Entry 6CAR (X-ray diffraction, 3.40 A resolution); this record covers chains A and L of the 23 polymer chains in the assembly.

# Chain A
Molecule: 16S Ribosomal RNA rRNA
From: Thermus thermophilus HB8
Sequence (1517 nucleotides; each row starts with the number of its first residue; note: 42 numbers in that range are skipped by the numbering (no residue carries them; nothing is unmodelled there); a row labelled like 190A-190L holds insertion residues (190A, then the next letters in order)):
     5 UGGAGAGUCU GAUCCUGGCU CAGGGUGAAC GCUGGCGGCG UGCCUAAGAC AUGCAAGUCG
    65 UGCGGG
    73 CCGCGGGGUU UU
    88 ACUCCG
    95 UGGUC
   101 AGCGGCGGAC GGGUGAGUAA CGCGUGGGU
  129A G
   130 ACCUACCCGG AAGAGGGGGA CAACCCGGGG AAACUCGGGC UAAUCCCCCA UGUGGACCCG
   190 C
190A-190L CCCUUGGGGUGU
   191 GUCCAAAGGG CUUU
   216 GCCCGCUUCC GGAUGGGCCC GCGUCCCAUC AGCUAGUUGG UGGGGUAAUG GCCCACCAAG
   276 GCGACGACGG GUAGCCGGUC UGAGAGGAUG GCCGGCCACA GGGGCACUGA GACACGGGCC
   336 CCACUCCUAC GGGAGGCAGC AGUUAGGAAU CUUCCGCAAU GGGCGCAAGC CUGACGGAGC
   396 GACGCCGCUU GGAGGAAGAA GCCCUUCGGG GUGUAAACUC CUGAA
   442 CCCGGGACGA AACCCCCGAC GA
   474 GGGGACUGAC GGUACCGGG
   494 GUAAUAGCGC CGGCCAACUC CGUGCCAGCA GCCXCGGUAA UACGGAGGGC GCGAGCGUUA
   554 CCCGGAUUCA CUGGGCGUAA AGGGCGUGUA GGCGGCCUGG GGCGUCCCAU GUGAAAGACC
   614 ACGGCUCAAC CGUGGGGGAG CGUGGGAUAC GCUCAGGCUA GACGGUGGGA GAGGGUGGUG
   674 GAAUUCCCGG AGUAGCGGUG AAAUGCGCAG AUACCGGGAG GAACGCCGAU GGCGAAGGCA
   734 GCCACCUGGU CCACCCGUGA CGCUGAGGCG CGAAAGCGUG GGGAGCAAAC CGGAUUAGAU
   794 ACCCGGGUAG UCCACGCCCU AAACGAUGCG CGCUAGGUCU CUGGGUCU
   848 CCUGGGGGCC GAAGCUAACG CGUUAAGCGC GCCGCCUGGG GAGUACGGCC GCAAGGCUGA
   908 AACUCAAAGG AAUUGACGGG GGCCCGCACA AGCGGUGGAG CAUGUGGUUU AAUUCGAAGX
   968 AACGCGAAGA ACCUUACCAG GCCUUGACAU GCUAGG
 1003A G
  1004 AACCCGGGUG AAAGCCUGGG GUGCCCC
1030A-1030D GCGA
  1031 GGGGAGCCCU AGCACAGGUG CUGCAUGGCC GUCGUCAGCU CGUGCCGUGA GGUGUUGGGU
  1091 UAAGUCCCGC AACGAGCGCA ACCCCCGCCG UUAGUUGCCA GCGGUUCGGC CGGGCACUCU
  1151 AACGGGACUG CCCGCGAAA
  1171 GCGGGAGGAA GGAGGGGACG ACGUCUGGUC AGCAUGGCCC UUACGGCCUG GGCGACACAC
  1231 GUGCUACAAU GCCCACUACA AAGCGAUGCC ACCCGGCAAC GGGGAGCUAA UCGCAAAAAG
  1291 GUGGGCCCAG UUCGGAUUGG GGUCUGCAAC CCGACCCCAU GAAGCCGGAA UCGCUAGUAA
  1351 UCGCGGAUCA G
 1361A C
  1362 CAUGCCGCGG UGAAUACGUU CCCGGGCCUU GUACACACXG CCXGUXACGC CAUGGGAGCG
  1422 GGCUCUACCC GAAGUCGCCG GG
  1446 AGCCUACGGG
  1459 CAGGCGCCGA GGGUAGGGCC CGUGACUGGG GCGAAGUCGU AACAAGGUAG CUGUACCGGA
  1519 AGGUGCGGCU GGAUCACCUC CUUUCU
Not modelled in the structure: 1533-1538
Modified residues: PSU (pseudouridine-5'-monophosphate) at position 516, G7M (N7-methyl-guanosine-5'-monophosphate) at position 527, M2G (N2-dimethylguanosine-5'-monophosphate) at position 966, 5MC (5-methylcytidine-5'-monophosphate) at position 967, 2MG (2N-methylguanosine-5'-monophosphate) at position 1207, 5MC (5-methylcytidine-5'-monophosphate) at position 1400, 4OC (4n,o2'-methylcytidine-5'-monophosphate) at position 1402, 5MC (5-methylcytidine-5'-monophosphate) at position 1404, 5MC (5-methylcytidine-5'-monophosphate) at position 1407, UR3 (3-methyluridine-5'-monophoshate) at position 1498, MA6 (6N-dimethyladenosine-5'-monophoshate) at position 1518, MA6 (6N-dimethyladenosine-5'-monophoshate) at position 1519, PSU (pseudouridine-5'-monophosphate) at position 1540, PSU (pseudouridine-5'-monophosphate) at position 1541
Construct notes: conflict C13 (U131313 in 55771382)
Metal / ion sites: Mg2+ site 1 near G21 (its only coordinating residue here); Mg2+ site 2: C48, G115; Mg2+ site 3 near A59 (its only coordinating residue here); Mg2+ site 4: G61, U62; Mg2+ site 5: G70, U98; Mg2+ site 6: G107, G326; Mg2+ site 7: A109, G331; Mg2+ site 8: G117, G289; Mg2+ site 9: C121, G124, U125; Mg2+ site 10 near G146 (its only coordinating residue here); Mg2+ site 11 near A149 (its only coordinating residue here); Mg2+ site 12 near C175 (its only coordinating residue here); 90 more Mg2+ sites not listed
Ligand contacts: Sisomicin (SIS; (1S,2S,3R,4S,6R)-4,6-diamino-3-{[(2S,3R)-3-amino-6-(aminomethyl)-3,4-dihydro-2H-pyran-2-yl]oxy}-2-hydroxycyclohexyl 3-deoxy-4-C-methyl-3-(methylamino)-beta-L-arabinopyranoside): 5MC_1404, G1405, U1406, 5MC_1407, A1408, C1409, G1491, A1493, G1494, U1495, C1496
What the authors report for this chain:
  - binding site for Sisomicin: G1405, U1406, G1491, A1493, G1494, U1495
  - conformationally variable residues (side-chain flip): A1492, A1493

# Chain L
Molecule: 30S ribosomal protein S12
From: Thermus thermophilus (strain HB8 / ATCC 27634 / DSM 579)
Reference sequence: Q5SHN3 (RS12_THET8); residues 5-135 here correspond to UniProt positions 2-132 (UniProt number = residue number - 3)
Sequence (131 residues; row label = number of the first residue in the row):
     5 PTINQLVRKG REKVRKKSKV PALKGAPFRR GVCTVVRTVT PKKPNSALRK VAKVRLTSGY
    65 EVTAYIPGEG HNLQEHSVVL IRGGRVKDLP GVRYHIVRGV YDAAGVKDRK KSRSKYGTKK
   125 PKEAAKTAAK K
Not modelled in the structure: 129-135
Modified residues: Asp-92 ((3S)-3-(methylsulfanyl)-L-aspartic acid; 0TD)
Swiss-Prot annotation at these positions:
  - modified residue: Asp-92 (3-methylthioaspartic acid)

# Interface between chain A and chain L
Residue-residue contacts (133):
  U24(A) / Lys-23(L)  phosphate contact
  A32(A) / Pro-31(L)  base contact
  A33(A) / Phe-32(L)  base contact
  C34(A) / Phe-32(L)  sugar contact
  C34(A) / Val-101(L)  sugar contact
  G35(A) / Gly-103(L)  sugar contact
  G35(A) / Arg-117(L)  sugar contact
  G35(A) / Ser-118(L)  hydrogen bond to the sugar
  G35(A) / Gly-121(L)  sugar contact
  C36(A) / Arg-117(L)  hydrogen bond to the sugar
  C36(A) / Thr-122(L)  sugar contact
  C36(A) / Lys-123(L)  salt bridge to the phosphate
  C36(A) / Lys-124(L)  phosphate contact
  U37(A) / Lys-123(L)  salt bridge to the phosphate
  U37(A) / Lys-124(L)  hydrogen bond to the phosphate
  C241(A) / Arg-19(L)  phosphate contact
  C242(A) / Arg-19(L)  salt bridge to the phosphate
  G302(A) / Lys-17(L)  salt bridge to the phosphate
  A303(A) / Lys-17(L)  phosphate contact
  G362(A) / Arg-33(L)  phosphate contact
  G362(A) / Arg-34(L)  salt bridge to the phosphate
  G362(A) / Thr-61(L)  phosphate contact
  A363(A) / Ala-30(L)  base contact
  A363(A) / Pro-31(L)  base contact
  A363(A) / Phe-32(L)  base contact
  A363(A) / Arg-33(L)  phosphate contact
  A363(A) / Arg-34(L)  salt bridge to the phosphate
  A363(A) / Thr-61(L)  hydrogen bond to the phosphate
  A363(A) / Tyr-105(L)  sugar contact
  G500(A) / Lys-124(L)  salt bridge to the phosphate
  C501(A) / Arg-117(L)  salt bridge to the phosphate
  C501(A) / Ser-118(L)  hydrogen bond to the phosphate
  C501(A) / Lys-124(L)  salt bridge to the phosphate
  G502(A) / Lys-115(L)  phosphate contact
  G502(A) / Ser-116(L)  phosphate contact
  G502(A) / Arg-117(L)  hydrogen bond to the phosphate
  G502(A) / Ser-118(L)  hydrogen bond to the phosphate
  G502(A) / Lys-119(L)  phosphate contact
  C503(A) / Ser-116(L)  hydrogen bond to the phosphate
  C503(A) / Lys-119(L)  salt bridge to the phosphate
  C504(A) / Lys-115(L)  base contact
  C518(A) / Pro-48(L)  base contact
  C518(A) / Asn-49(L)  base contact
  C518(A) / Ser-50(L)  base contact
  C519(A) / Ser-50(L)  hydrogen bond to the phosphate
  C519(A) / Ala-51(L)  phosphate contact
  A520(A) / Ala-51(L)  phosphate contact
  A520(A) / Leu-52(L)  hydrogen bond to the phosphate
  A520(A) / Lys-54(L)  salt bridge to the phosphate
  A520(A) / Glu-73(L)  hydrogen bond to the sugar
  G521(A) / Ala-51(L)  base contact
  G521(A) / Leu-52(L)  phosphate contact
  G521(A) / Arg-53(L)  hydrogen bond to the base
  G521(A) / Lys-54(L)  salt bridge to the phosphate
  G521(A) / Gly-72(L)  phosphate contact
  G521(A) / Glu-73(L)  phosphate contact
  C522(A) / Arg-53(L)  base contact
  C522(A) / Tyr-69(L)  hydrogen bond to the phosphate
  C522(A) / Pro-71(L)  phosphate contact
  C522(A) / Gly-72(L)  hydrogen bond to the phosphate
  C522(A) / Tyr-120(L)  hydrogen bond to the phosphate
  A523(A) / Arg-53(L)  base contact
  A523(A) / Val-90(L)  base contact
  A523(A) / Lys-91(L)  base contact
  A523(A) / Asp-92(L)  base contact
  A523(A) / Tyr-120(L)  phosphate contact
  C526(A) / Lys-91(L)  salt bridge to the phosphate
  G7M_527(A) / Asn-49(L)  base contact
  G7M_527(A) / Asp-92(L)  base contact
  C528(A) / Asn-49(L)  hydrogen bond to the base
  G529(A) / Asn-49(L)  base contact
  G529(A) / Ser-50(L)  hydrogen bond to the base
  G537(A) / Glu-73(L)  sugar contact
  G537(A) / Arg-113(L)  salt bridge to the phosphate
  G538(A) / Arg-113(L)  salt bridge to the phosphate
  G538(A) / Lys-114(L)  hydrogen bond to the phosphate
  G538(A) / Lys-115(L)  hydrogen bond to the phosphate
  A539(A) / Lys-114(L)  salt bridge to the phosphate
  A539(A) / Lys-115(L)  phosphate contact
  G541(A) / Lys-115(L)  base contact
  G550(A) / Lys-119(L)  sugar contact
  U551(A) / Arg-86(L)  sugar contact
  U552(A) / Pro-31(L)  hydrogen bond to the sugar
  U552(A) / Phe-32(L)  sugar contact
  U552(A) / Arg-86(L)  hydrogen bond to the sugar
  A553(A) / Gly-29(L)  hydrogen bond to the sugar
  A553(A) / Ala-30(L)  sugar contact
  A553(A) / Pro-31(L)  sugar contact
  C554(A) / Ser-22(L)  phosphate contact
  C555(A) / Lys-20(L)  salt bridge to the phosphate
  C562(A) / Arg-15(L)  base contact
  C562(A) / Glu-16(L)  hydrogen bond to the sugar
  C562(A) / Lys-17(L)  sugar contact
  C562(A) / Val-18(L)  phosphate contact
  A563(A) / Arg-15(L)  base contact
  C564(A) / Leu-10(L)  phosphate contact
  C564(A) / Arg-15(L)  salt bridge to the phosphate
  G567(A) / Pro-5(L)  base contact
  G567(A) / Arg-15(L)  hydrogen bond to the base
  G568(A) / Pro-5(L)  base contact
  G585(A) / Asn-8(L)  hydrogen bond to the sugar
  C879(A) / Thr-6(L)  base contact
  C879(A) / Asn-8(L)  phosphate contact
  C880(A) / Thr-6(L)  hydrogen bond to the phosphate
  C880(A) / Asn-8(L)  hydrogen bond to the phosphate
  C880(A) / Gln-9(L)  phosphate contact
  C880(A) / Arg-12(L)  salt bridge to the phosphate
  G881(A) / Gln-9(L)  hydrogen bond to the phosphate
  G881(A) / Arg-12(L)  salt bridge to the phosphate
  G881(A) / Lys-13(L)  salt bridge to the phosphate
  C882(A) / Lys-13(L)  salt bridge to the phosphate
  U884(A) / Arg-15(L)  hydrogen bond to the base
  A908(A) / Lys-21(L)  phosphate contact
  A909(A) / Lys-21(L)  salt bridge to the phosphate
  C910(A) / Arg-97(L)  salt bridge to the phosphate
  U911(A) / Arg-89(L)  salt bridge to the phosphate
  U911(A) / Gly-95(L)  phosphate contact
  U911(A) / Arg-97(L)  salt bridge to the phosphate
  C912(A) / Lys-46(L)  sugar contact
  C912(A) / Pro-94(L)  phosphate contact
  A913(A) / Lys-46(L)  phosphate contact
  A913(A) / Lys-91(L)  salt bridge to the phosphate
  C1411(A) / Lys-57(L)  hydrogen bond to the phosphate
  C1412(A) / Lys-57(L)  salt bridge to the phosphate
  C1490(A) / Pro-94(L)  sugar contact
  G1491(A) / Thr-44(L)  sugar contact
  G1491(A) / Pro-45(L)  phosphate contact
  G1491(A) / Lys-46(L)  salt bridge to the phosphate
  G1491(A) / Lys-47(L)  phosphate contact
  A1492(A) / Pro-45(L)  phosphate contact
  A1492(A) / Lys-46(L)  phosphate contact
  A1492(A) / Lys-47(L)  hydrogen bond to the phosphate
  A1492(A) / Ser-50(L)  base contact
Interface residues without a listed pair, chain A (66 interface residues in all): C23, G524, C525, G540, C883, A1413
Interface residues without a listed pair, chain L (68 interface residues in all): Val-24, Glu-65, Leu-84, Gly-87, Gly-88, Arg-102

# Summary
66 residues of chain A face 68 of chain L across their interface; the contacts include 31 hydrogen bonds and
29 salt bridges. Polar pairs include G521(A)/Arg-53(L), C528(A)/Asn-49(L) and G529(A)/Ser-50(L). Bound to
chain A: Sisomicin. From the paper: a binding site for Sisomicin at G1405(A), U1406(A) and G1491(A) among
others; conformational variability at A1492(A) and A1493(A).
Chain A is 16S Ribosomal RNA rRNA (Thermus thermophilus HB8) and chain L is 30S ribosomal protein S12 (Thermus
thermophilus (strain HB8 / ATCC 27634 / DSM 579)); the structure, Serial Femtosecond X-ray Crystal Structure
of 30S ribosomal subunit from Thermus thermophilus in complex with Sisomicin, was determined by X-ray
diffraction, deposited together with 6CAS.
